Entry 9LRR (electron microscopy, 2.68 A resolution); this record covers chains C and D of the 6 polymer chains in the assembly.

Chain C:
Name: Na(+)-translocating NADH-quinone reductase subunit C
Organism: Vibrio cholerae O395
Notes: EC 7.2.1.1
UniProtKB: A5F5Y7 (NQRC_VIBC3); residue numbers follow UniProt; this construct covers 1-257
Chain sequence (257 residues; row label = number of the first residue in the row):
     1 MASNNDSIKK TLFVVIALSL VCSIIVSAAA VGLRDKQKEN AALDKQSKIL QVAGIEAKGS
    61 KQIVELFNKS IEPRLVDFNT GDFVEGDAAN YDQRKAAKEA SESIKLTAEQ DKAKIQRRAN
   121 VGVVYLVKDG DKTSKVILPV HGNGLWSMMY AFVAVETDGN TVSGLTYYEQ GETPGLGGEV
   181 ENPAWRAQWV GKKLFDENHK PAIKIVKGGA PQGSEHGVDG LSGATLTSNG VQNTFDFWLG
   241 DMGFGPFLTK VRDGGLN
Disordered / not traced: 1-5, 257
Curated features (UniProtKB/Swiss-Prot):
  - modified residue: T225 (FMN phosphoryl threonine)
  - mutagenesis: H216 (H216L: Decrease in FMN binding), T225 (T225L: Loss of FMN binding)
Ligand contacts:
  - Ca2+ (CA): Q93, A97, R117, R118, A119, H141, W238
  - FMN (flavin mononucleotide): L145, W146, E172, T173, L176, G177, K207, G223, A224, T225, L226, T227

Chain D:
Name: Na(+)-translocating NADH-quinone reductase subunit D
Organism: Vibrio cholerae O395
Notes: EC 7.2.1.1
UniProtKB: A5F5Y6 (NQRD_VIBC3); numbering as in UniProt (aligned over 1-210)
Chain sequence (210 residues; row label = number of the first residue in the row):
     1 MSSAKELKKS VLAPVLDNNP IALQVLGVCS ALAVTTKLET AFVMTLAVMF VTALSNFFVS
    61 LIRNHIPNSV RIIVQMAIIA SLVIVVDQIL KAYLYDISKQ LSVFVGLIIT NCIVMGRAEA
   121 FAMKSEPIPS FIDGIGNGLG YGFVLMTVGF FRELLGSGKL FGLEVLPLIS NGGWYQPNGL
   181 MLLAPSAFFL IGFMIWAIRT FKPEQVEAKE
Disordered / not traced: 1-4
Ion coordination: 2Fe-2S cluster Fe: C29, C112 (shared with 2 residues of chain E)
Ligand contacts: 2Fe-2S cluster (FES): G27, V28, C29, T110, N111, C112

How chain C and chain D interact:
Contacting residue pairs (18):
  D6(C) with P67(D)
  T11(C) with P67(D)
  L18(C) with V74(D), hydrophobic
  C22(C) with S81(D)
  V26(C) with S81(D); I84(D), hydrophobic
  A30(C) with Q88(D)
  L33(C) with Q88(D); A92(D), hydrophobic
  K36(C) with A92(D); Y93(D)
  Q37(C) with Q88(D), hydrogen bond; K91(D); A92(D)
  N40(C) with A92(D), hydrogen bond (side chain-backbone); Y95(D)
  A41(C) with Y95(D)
  P174(C) with L182(D), hydrophobic
Other interface residues (no listed pair), chain C (19 interface residues in all): K10, V14, V15, I25, A29, D44, E179
Other interface residues (no listed pair), chain D (19 interface residues in all): N64, H65, N68, V70, I78, V85, I89, K99, S170

In short:
The chain C/chain D interface involves 19 residues from each chain; the contacts include 2 hydrogen bonds.
Among the polar pairs are Q37(C)-Q88(D) and N40(C)-A92(D). Chain C binds flavin mononucleotide and Ca2+.
Ligands of chain D: 2Fe-2S cluster.
Chain C is Na(+)-translocating NADH-quinone reductase subunit C and chain D is Na(+)-translocating
NADH-quinone reductase subunit D, both from Vibrio cholerae O395; the structure, Cryo-EM structure of
Na+-translocating NADH-ubiquinone oxidoreductase NqrB-G141A mutant from Vibrio cholerae with bound korormicin
A, was determined by electron microscopy.
